Entry 2CB6 (X-ray diffraction, 3.00 A resolution); this record covers chains A and B of the 4 polymer chains in the assembly.

[Chain A (and B)]
Name: Mosquitocidal toxin
From: Bacillus sphaericus
Notes: fragment: catalytic domain residues 30-308; chain B of this document is another copy of the same molecule, construct and numbering; everything in this record applies to it too
UniProtKB: Q03988 (Q03988_BACSH); residues 30-308 here = UniProt positions 30-308
Amino-acid sequence (291 residues; numbered 18 to 308; the number before each row is that of its first residue):
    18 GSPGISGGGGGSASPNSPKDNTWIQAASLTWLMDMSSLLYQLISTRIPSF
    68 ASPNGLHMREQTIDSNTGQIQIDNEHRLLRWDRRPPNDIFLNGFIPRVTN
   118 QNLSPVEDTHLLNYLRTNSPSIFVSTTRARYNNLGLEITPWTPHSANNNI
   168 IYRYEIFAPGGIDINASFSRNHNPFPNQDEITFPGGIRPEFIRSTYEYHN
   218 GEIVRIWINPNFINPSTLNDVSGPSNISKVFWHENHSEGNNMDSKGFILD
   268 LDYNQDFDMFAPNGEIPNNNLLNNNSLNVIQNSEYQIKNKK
Unresolved in the structure: 18-36, 50-54, 262-271, 290-308
Construct notes: engineered mutation Gln195 (Glu in Q03988)

[Interface between chain A and chain B]
Residue-residue contacts (10):
  Thr62(A) - Pro65(B)
  Ile64(A) - Pro65(B)
  Ile64(A) - Ser66(B)  hydrogen bond (backbone-backbone)
  Pro65(A) - Thr62(B)
  Pro65(A) - Arg63(B)
  Pro65(A) - Ile64(B)
  Pro65(A) - Pro65(B)  hydrophobic
  Ser66(A) - Ile64(B)
  Ser66(A) - Ser66(B)
  Phe67(A) - Thr62(B)
Interface residues without a listed pair, chain A (8 interface residues in all): Gln58, Arg63, Pro70
Interface residues without a listed pair, chain B (7 interface residues in all): Gln58, Phe67

[Overview]
8 residues of chain A face 7 of chain B across their interface, with 1 hydrogen bond. Its one hydrogen bond,
Ile64(A)-Ser66(B), is backbone to backbone.
Both chains are Mosquitocidal toxin (Bacillus sphaericus). Entry 2CB6 (Crystal structure of the catalytic
domain of the mosquitocidal toxin from Bacillus sphaericus, mutant E195Q) was determined by X-ray diffraction
together with 2CB4 from the same study.
